3I9V - chains 4 and 6 of the 8 polymer chains in the assembly; structure by X-ray diffraction, 3.10 A resolution.

Chain 4:
Molecule: NADH-quinone oxidoreductase subunit 4
Organism: Thermus thermophilus
Notes: EC 1.6.99.5
UniProtKB: Q56220 (NQO4_THET8); numbering as in UniProt (aligned over 1-409)
Amino-acid sequence (409 residues; row label = number of the first residue in the row):
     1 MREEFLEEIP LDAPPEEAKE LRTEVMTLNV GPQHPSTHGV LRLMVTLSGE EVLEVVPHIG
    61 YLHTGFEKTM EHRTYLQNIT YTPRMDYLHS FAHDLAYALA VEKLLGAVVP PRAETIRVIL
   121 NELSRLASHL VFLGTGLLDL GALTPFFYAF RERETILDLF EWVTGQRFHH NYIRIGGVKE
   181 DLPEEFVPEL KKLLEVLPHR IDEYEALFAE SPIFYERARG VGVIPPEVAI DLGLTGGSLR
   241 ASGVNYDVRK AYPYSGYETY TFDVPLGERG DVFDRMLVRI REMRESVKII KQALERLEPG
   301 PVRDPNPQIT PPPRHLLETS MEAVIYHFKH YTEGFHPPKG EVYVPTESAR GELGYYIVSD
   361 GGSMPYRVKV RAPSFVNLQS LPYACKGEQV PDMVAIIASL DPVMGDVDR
Unresolved in the structure: 1-25, 32-38
Metal / ion sites: Mn2+ site 1 near E210 (its only coordinating residue here); Mn2+ site 2 near E318 (its only coordinating residue here)
Reported in the primary citation:
  - catalytic residues: Y87 (proposed by the authors, not directly observed)
  - binding site for 4Fe-4S cluster: R84

Chain 6:
Molecule: NADH-quinone oxidoreductase subunit 6
Organism: Thermus thermophilus
Notes: EC 1.6.99.5
UniProtKB: Q56218 (NQO6_THET8); numbering as in UniProt (aligned over 1-181)
Amino-acid sequence (181 residues; numbered 1 to 181; the number before each row is that of its first residue):
     1 MALKDLFERD VQELEREGIL FTTLEKLVAW GRSNSLWPAT FGLACCAIEM MASTDARNDL
    61 ARFGSEVFRA SPRQADVMIV AGRLSKKMAP VMRRVWEQMP DPKWVISMGA CASSGGMFNN
   121 YAIVQNVDSV VPVDVYVPGC PPRPEALIYA VMQLQKKVRG QAYNERGERL PPVAAWKRTR
   181 G
Unresolved in the structure: 1-14, 58-73, 176-181
Metal / ion sites: 4Fe-4S cluster Fe: C45, C46, C111, C140
Residues lining bound ligands: 4Fe-4S cluster (SF4): A44, C45, C46, G82, R83, G109, A110, C111, F118, G139, C140, P141
Reported in the primary citation:
  - 4Fe-4S cluster coordination: C45, C46
  - binding site for 4Fe-4S cluster: R83
  - contacts within the chain: C45-R83
  - catalytic residues: C45, E49 (proposed by the authors, not directly observed)

Chain 4 / chain 6 interface:
Contacting residue pairs (44; chain 4 residue first):
  V40(4) with M88(6), hydrophobic
  I59(4) with K87(6), hydrogen bond (backbone-side chain)
  G60(4) with S85(6), hydrogen bond (backbone-side chain); K87(6)
  Y61(4) with S85(6); K87(6); M88(6)
  L62(4) with L43(6); A44(6), hydrophobic; R83(6)
  H63(4) with Y121(6), hydrogen bond; A122(6)
  T64(4) with R83(6), hydrogen bond; F118(6); N120(6); A122(6); I123(6)
  G65(4) with Y121(6)
  F66(4) with R83(6); F118(6), hydrophobic
  K68(4) with Y121(6)
  T69(4) with N120(6)
  R73(4) with M117(6), hydrogen bond (side chain-backbone)
  T80(4) with M117(6)
  Y81(4) with M117(6), hydrogen bond (side chain-backbone); F118(6), hydrophobic
  R84(4) with R83(6), hydrogen bond (backbone-side chain); M117(6); F118(6); C140(6), hydrogen bond
  Y87(4) with C45(6), hydrophobic; I48(6), hydrophobic
  L88(4) with I48(6), hydrophobic
  F146(4) with D55(6)
  F150(4) with M51(6); A52(6), hydrophobic
  E161(4) with R143(6), salt bridge
  R167(4) with E49(6), salt bridge; R143(6); P144(6)
  F168(4) with E49(6); P141(6), hydrophobic
  H169(4) with C45(6), hydrogen bond; C140(6)
Other interface residues (no listed pair), chain 4 (26 interface residues in all): R153, E154, G405

In short:
The interface between chain 4 and chain 6 involves 26 residues on one side and 22 on the other, with 9
hydrogen bonds and 2 salt bridges. Polar contacts include E161(4)-R143(6), R167(4)-E49(6) and I59(4)-K87(6).
The paper reports catalytic residues Y87(4) and C45(6) among others; a binding site for 4Fe-4S cluster at
R84(4) and R83(6).
Chain 4 is NADH-quinone oxidoreductase subunit 4 and chain 6 is NADH-quinone oxidoreductase subunit 6, both
from Thermus thermophilus; the structure, Crystal structure of the hydrophilic domain of respiratory complex I
from Thermus thermophilus, oxidized, 2 mol/ASU, was determined by X-ray diffraction (same publication as 3IAM
and 3IAS).
